Entry 6VMG (electron microscopy, 6.46 A resolution (low resolution: residue-level contacts below are approximate; hydrogen-bond / salt-bridge calls are withheld)); this record covers chains U and V of the 26 polymer chains in the assembly.

[Chain U (and V)]
Protein: ATP synthase subunit c, chloroplastic
Organism: Spinacia oleracea
Notes: chain V of this document is another copy of the same molecule, construct and numbering; everything in this record applies to it too
UniProtKB: P69447 (ATPH_SPIOL); numbering as in UniProt (aligned over 1-81)
Amino-acid sequence (81 residues; row label = number of the first residue in the row):
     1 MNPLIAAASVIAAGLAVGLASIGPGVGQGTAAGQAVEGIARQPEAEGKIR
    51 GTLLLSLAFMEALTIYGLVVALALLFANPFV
Unresolved in the structure: 1-2
UniProt features mapped onto this chain:
  - site: E61 (Reversibly protonated during proton transport)
  - modified residue: M1 (N-formylmethionine)

[Chain U / chain V interface]
Residue-residue contacts (25):
  L4(U) - P3(V)
  I5(U) - A7(V)
  A8(U) - A7(V)
  A12(U) - V10(V)
  A12(U) - I11(V)
  A12(U) - G14(V)
  A16(U) - G14(V)
  A16(U) - G18(V)
  L19(U) - G18(V)
  L19(U) - I22(V)
  A20(U) - G18(V)
  A20(U) - S21(V)
  G23(U) - I22(V)
  G23(U) - V26(V)
  P24(U) - S21(V)
  P24(U) - I22(V)
  P24(U) - G25(V)
  P24(U) - V26(V)
  G27(U) - V26(V)
  G27(U) - G29(V)
  A31(U) - G29(V)
  A31(U) - G33(V)
  Q34(U) - G33(V)
  Q34(U) - E37(V)
  F80(U) - L75(V)
Other interface residues (no listed pair), chain U (20 interface residues in all): S9, L15, Q28, T30, G38, Q42, L63
Other interface residues (no listed pair), chain V (21 interface residues in all): A6, V17, L19, T30, A32, Q34, A40

[In short]
20 residues of chain U and 21 residues of chain V are in contact.
Both chains are ATP synthase subunit c, chloroplastic (Spinacia oleracea). Entry 6VMG (Chloroplast ATP
synthase (O3, CF1FO)) was determined by electron microscopy together with 6VM1, 6VM4, 6VMB, 6VMD, 6VOF, 6VOG
and 8 further entries from the same study.
